8XQO - chains A and S of the 5 polymer chains in the assembly; structure by electron microscopy, 2.77 A resolution.

[Chain A]
Protein: Guanine nucleotide-binding protein G(i) subunit alpha-1
Organism: Homo sapiens
UniProtKB: P63096 (GNAI1_HUMAN); numbering as in UniProt (aligned over 1-354)
Chain sequence (370 residues; each row starts with the number of its first residue; numbers below 1 keep their minus sign (Met-15 is residue -15)):
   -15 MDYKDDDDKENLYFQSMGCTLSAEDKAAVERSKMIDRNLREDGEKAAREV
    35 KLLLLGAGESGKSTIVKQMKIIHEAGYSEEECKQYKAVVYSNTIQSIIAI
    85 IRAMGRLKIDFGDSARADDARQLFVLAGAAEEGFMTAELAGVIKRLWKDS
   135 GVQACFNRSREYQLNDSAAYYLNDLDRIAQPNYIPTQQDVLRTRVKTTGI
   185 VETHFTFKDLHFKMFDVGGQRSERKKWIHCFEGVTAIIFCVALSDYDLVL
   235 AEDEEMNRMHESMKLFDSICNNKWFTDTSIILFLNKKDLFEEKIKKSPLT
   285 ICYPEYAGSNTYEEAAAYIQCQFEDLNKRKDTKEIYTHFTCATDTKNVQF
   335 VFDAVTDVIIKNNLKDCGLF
Not modelled in the structure: -15 to 2, 55-181
Construct notes: initiating methionine (-15); expression tag (-14 to 0)
Swiss-Prot annotation at these positions:
  - region: Lys35 to Thr48 (G1 motif), Asp173 to Thr181 (G2 motif), Phe196 to Arg205 (G3 motif), Ile265 to Asp272 (G4 motif), Thr324 to Thr329 (G5 motif)
  - binding site (GTP): Glu43 to Thr48, Ser151, Leu175 to Thr181, Asp200 to Gln204, Asn269 to Asp272, Ala326
  - binding site (Mg(2+)): Ser47, Thr181
  - modified residue: Arg178 (ADP-ribosylarginine), Gln204 (Deamidated glutamine), Cys351 (ADP-ribosylcysteine)
  - lipidation: Gly2 (N-myristoyl glycine), Cys3 (S-palmitoyl cysteine)
  - natural variant: Gly40 (G40C: In NEDHISB; G40R: In NEDHISB), Gly45 (G45D: In NEDHISB), Thr48 (T48I: In NEDHISB; T48K: In NEDHISB), Gln52 (Q52P: In NEDHISB), Ser75 (deletion: In NEDHISB; uncertain significance), Gln172 (deletion: In NEDHISB), Asp173 (D173V: In NEDHISB), Glu186 to Phe189 (deletion: In NEDHISB; uncertain significance), Cys224 (C224Y: In NEDHISB), Lys270 (K270N: In NEDHISB; K270R: In NEDHISB), Asp272 (D272G: In NEDHISB), Ala326 (A326P: In NEDHISB), 1 further natural variant entry in UniProt
  - mutagenesis: Gly42 (G42R: Abolishes switch to an activated conformation and dissociation from beta and gamma subunits upon GTP binding. Abolishes interaction with RGS family members), Glu116 (E116L: Enhances interaction (inactive GDP-bound) with RGS14), Gln147 (Q147L: Enhances interaction (inactive GDP-bound) with RGS14), Glu245 (E245L: Enhances interaction (inactive GDP-bound) with RGS14)

[Chain S]
Protein: scFv16
Organism: Homo sapiens
Notes: antibody fragment or engineered binder
Chain sequence (286 residues; each row starts with the number of its first residue; note: 2 numbers in that range are skipped by the numbering (no residue carries them; nothing is unmodelled there); a row labelled like 121A-121N holds insertion residues (121A, then the next letters in order); numbers below 1 keep their minus sign (Met-19 is residue -19)):
   -19 MVSAIVLYVLLAAAAHSAFADVQLVESGGGLVQPGGSRKLSCSASGFAFS
    31 SFGMHWVRQAPEKGLEWVAYISSGSGTIYYADTVKGRFTISRDDPKNTLF
    81 LQMTSLRSEDTAMYYCVRSIYYYGSSPFDFWGQGTTLTVSS
121A-121N GGGGSGGGGSGGGG
   124 SDIVMTQATSSVPVTPGESVSISCRSSKSLLHSNGNTYLYWFLQRPGQSP
   174 QLLIYRMSNLASGVPDRFSGSGSGTAFTLTISRLEAEDVGVYYCMQHLEY
   224 PLTFGAGTKLELKAAAENLYFQSHHHHHHHH
Not modelled in the structure: -19 to 1, 121A-121N, 236-254
Disulfide bonds: Cys22-Cys96, Cys147-Cys217

[How chain A and chain S interact]
Pairs across the interface (27; chain A residue first):
  Thr4(A) - His155(S)
  Leu5(A) - His155(S)
  Ser6(A) - His155(S)  hydrogen bond (backbone-side chain)
  Ser6(A) - Asn157(S)  hydrogen bond
  Ser6(A) - Tyr161(S)  hydrogen bond
  Ala7(A) - His220(S)
  Ala7(A) - Leu221(S)
  Ala7(A) - Tyr223(S)  hydrophobic
  Glu8(A) - Tyr101(S)
  Glu8(A) - Pro107(S)
  Glu8(A) - Tyr161(S)
  Glu8(A) - Tyr163(S)  hydrogen bond
  Glu8(A) - Arg179(S)  salt bridge
  Glu8(A) - His220(S)
  Asp9(A) - Asn157(S)
  Asp9(A) - Tyr161(S)
  Ala11(A) - Tyr101(S)  hydrophobic
  Ala12(A) - Tyr101(S)
  Glu14(A) - Ser52(S)  hydrogen bond
  Glu14(A) - Gly56(S)
  Glu14(A) - Thr57(S)  hydrogen bond
  Arg15(A) - Ser31(S)
  Arg15(A) - Ile100(S)
  Arg15(A) - Tyr101(S)
  Arg15(A) - Tyr102(S)
  Met18(A) - Ser53(S)
  Met18(A) - Gly54(S)
Other interface residues (no listed pair), chain S (19 interface residues in all): Tyr50

[In short]
Chain A and chain S form an interface of 11 and 19 residues respectively; the contacts include 6 hydrogen
bonds and 1 salt bridge. Among the polar pairs are Glu8(A)-Arg179(S), Ser6(A)-His155(S) and Ser6(A)-Asn157(S).
Here chain A is Guanine nucleotide-binding protein G(i) subunit alpha-1 and chain S is scFv16, both from Homo
sapiens. Entry 8XQO (Structure of human class T GPCR TAS2R14-Gi complex with Aristolochic acid A) was
determined by electron microscopy together with 8XQL, 8XQN, 8XQP, 8XQR, 8XQS, 8XQT and 8YKY from the same
study.
